PDB entry 7CIS | X-ray diffraction, 2.10 A resolution | chains A and C of the 3 polymer chains in the assembly

[Chain A]
Name: MHC class I antigen
Source organism: Homo sapiens
UniProtKB: A3F718 (A3F718_HUMAN); residues 1-276 here correspond to UniProt positions 11-286 (UniProt number = residue number + 10)
Chain sequence (276 residues; row label = number of the first residue in the row):
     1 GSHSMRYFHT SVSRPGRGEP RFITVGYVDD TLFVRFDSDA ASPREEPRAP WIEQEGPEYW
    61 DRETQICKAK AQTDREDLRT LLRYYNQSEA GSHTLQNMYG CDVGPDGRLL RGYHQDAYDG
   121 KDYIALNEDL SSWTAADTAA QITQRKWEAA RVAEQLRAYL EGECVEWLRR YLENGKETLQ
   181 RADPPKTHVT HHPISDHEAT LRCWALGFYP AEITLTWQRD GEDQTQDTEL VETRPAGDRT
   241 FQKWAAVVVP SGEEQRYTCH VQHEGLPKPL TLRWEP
Disulfide bonds: Cys-101/Cys-164, Cys-203/Cys-259

[Chain C]
Name: Arg-arg-phe-sep-arg-sep-pro-ile-arg
Chain sequence (9 residues; row label = number of the first residue in the row):
     1 RRFSRSPIR
Modified / non-standard residues: Ser-4 (phosphoserine; SEP); Ser-6 (phosphoserine; SEP)

[Chain A / chain C interface]
Residue-residue contacts (39; chain A residue first):
  Met-5(A) / Arg-1(C)
  Tyr-7(A) / Arg-1(C)  hydrogen bond (side chain-backbone)
  Tyr-7(A) / Arg-2(C)
  His-9(A) / Arg-2(C)  hydrogen bond
  Thr-24(A) / Arg-2(C)  hydrogen bond
  Glu-45(A) / Arg-2(C)  salt bridge
  Arg-62(A) / Arg-1(C)
  Arg-62(A) / Arg-2(C)  hydrogen bond (side chain-backbone)
  Arg-62(A) / Ser-4(C)
  Glu-63(A) / Arg-1(C)
  Glu-63(A) / Arg-2(C)  hydrogen bond (side chain-backbone)
  Ile-66(A) / Arg-2(C)
  Ile-66(A) / Phe-3(C)
  Cys-67(A) / Arg-2(C)  hydrogen bond
  Ala-69(A) / Ser-6(C)
  Thr-73(A) / Ser-6(C)
  Asp-74(A) / Arg-9(C)  salt bridge
  Asp-77(A) / Ile-8(C)
  Asp-77(A) / Arg-9(C)  salt bridge
  Tyr-84(A) / Arg-9(C)  hydrogen bond (side chain-backbone)
  Leu-95(A) / Arg-9(C)
  Tyr-99(A) / Arg-2(C)
  Tyr-99(A) / Phe-3(C)  hydrogen bond (side chain-backbone)
  Asp-116(A) / Arg-9(C)  salt bridge
  Thr-143(A) / Arg-9(C)  hydrogen bond (side chain-backbone)
  Lys-146(A) / Arg-9(C)  hydrogen bond (side chain-backbone)
  Trp-147(A) / Pro-7(C)
  Trp-147(A) / Ile-8(C)  hydrogen bond (side chain-backbone)
  Trp-147(A) / Arg-9(C)
  Val-152(A) / Pro-7(C)  hydrophobic
  Gln-155(A) / Phe-3(C)
  Gln-155(A) / Arg-5(C)
  Leu-156(A) / Phe-3(C)  hydrophobic
  Tyr-159(A) / Arg-1(C)  hydrogen bond (side chain-backbone)
  Tyr-159(A) / Arg-2(C)
  Tyr-159(A) / Phe-3(C)  hydrophobic
  Glu-163(A) / Arg-1(C)  salt bridge
  Trp-167(A) / Arg-1(C)
  Tyr-171(A) / Arg-1(C)  hydrogen bond (side chain-backbone)
Interface residues without a listed pair, chain A (35 interface residues in all): Val-25, Val-34, Tyr-59, Lys-70, Thr-80, Leu-81, Asn-97, Tyr-123
Interface features reported in the paper:
  - residue pairs: Arg-62(A)/Ser-4(C), Ala-69(A)/Ser-6(C) (water-mediated contact)

[Overview]
Chain A and chain C form an interface of 35 and 9 residues respectively, with 13 hydrogen bonds and 5 salt
bridges. Among the polar pairs are Glu-45(A)/Arg-2(C), Asp-74(A)/Arg-9(C) and Asp-77(A)/Arg-9(C). The paper
describes a contact between Arg-62(A) and Ser-4(C); a water-mediated contact between Ala-69(A) and Ser-6(C).
Chain A is MHC class I antigen (Homo sapiens) and chain C is Arg-arg-phe-sep-arg-sep-pro-ile-arg; the
structure, Peptide modification of MHC class I molecules, was determined by X-ray diffraction (same
publication as 7CIQ, 7CIR and 7DYN).
